Entry 8A16 (X-ray diffraction, 2.89 A resolution); this record covers chain A.

# Chain A
Name: Receptor-type tyrosine-protein phosphatase mu
Source organism: Homo sapiens
Notes: EC 3.1.3.48
UniProt: P28827 (PTPRM_HUMAN); residue numbers follow UniProt; this construct covers 478-723
Chain sequence (258 residues; numbered 475 to 732; the number before each row is that of its first residue):
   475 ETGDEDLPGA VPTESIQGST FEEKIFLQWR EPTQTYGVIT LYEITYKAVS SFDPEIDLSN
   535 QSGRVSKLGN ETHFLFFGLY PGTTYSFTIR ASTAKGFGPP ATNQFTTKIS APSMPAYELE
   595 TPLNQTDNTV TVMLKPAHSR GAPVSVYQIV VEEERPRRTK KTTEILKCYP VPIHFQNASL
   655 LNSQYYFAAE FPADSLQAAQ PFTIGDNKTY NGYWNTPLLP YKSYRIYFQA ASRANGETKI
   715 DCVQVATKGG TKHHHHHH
Disordered / not traced: 475-480, 591-595, 629-641, 724-732
Disulfide bonds: Cys642-Cys716
Covalently attached groups: glycan linked to Asn544
Sequence notes: cloning artifact (475-477); expression tag (724-732)
UniProt features mapped onto this chain:
  - glycosylation (N-linked (GlcNAc...) asparagine): Asn534, Asn544, Asn598, Asn651, Asn681
What the authors report for this chain:
  - conformationally variable residues (order/disorder transition): Glu628 to Lys641
  - post-translational modification sites: Asn544, Asn598

# Summary
From the paper: modification sites Asn544 and Asn598; conformational variability at Glu628.
Chain A is Receptor-type tyrosine-protein phosphatase mu (Homo sapiens); the structure, Human PTPRM domains
FN3-4, in spacegroup P212121, was determined by X-ray diffraction together with 8A17 and 8A1F from the same
study.
